Entry 8A1S (electron microscopy, 4.00 A resolution); this record covers chains H and I of the 16 polymer chains in the assembly.

== Chain H (and I) ==
Name: Macrophage-expressed gene 1 protein
Source organism: Mus musculus
Notes: chain I of this document is another copy of the same molecule, construct and numbering; everything in this record applies to it too
Reference sequence: A1L314 (MPEG1_MOUSE); numbering as in UniProt (aligned over 20-652)
Sequence (648 residues; each row starts with the number of its first residue):
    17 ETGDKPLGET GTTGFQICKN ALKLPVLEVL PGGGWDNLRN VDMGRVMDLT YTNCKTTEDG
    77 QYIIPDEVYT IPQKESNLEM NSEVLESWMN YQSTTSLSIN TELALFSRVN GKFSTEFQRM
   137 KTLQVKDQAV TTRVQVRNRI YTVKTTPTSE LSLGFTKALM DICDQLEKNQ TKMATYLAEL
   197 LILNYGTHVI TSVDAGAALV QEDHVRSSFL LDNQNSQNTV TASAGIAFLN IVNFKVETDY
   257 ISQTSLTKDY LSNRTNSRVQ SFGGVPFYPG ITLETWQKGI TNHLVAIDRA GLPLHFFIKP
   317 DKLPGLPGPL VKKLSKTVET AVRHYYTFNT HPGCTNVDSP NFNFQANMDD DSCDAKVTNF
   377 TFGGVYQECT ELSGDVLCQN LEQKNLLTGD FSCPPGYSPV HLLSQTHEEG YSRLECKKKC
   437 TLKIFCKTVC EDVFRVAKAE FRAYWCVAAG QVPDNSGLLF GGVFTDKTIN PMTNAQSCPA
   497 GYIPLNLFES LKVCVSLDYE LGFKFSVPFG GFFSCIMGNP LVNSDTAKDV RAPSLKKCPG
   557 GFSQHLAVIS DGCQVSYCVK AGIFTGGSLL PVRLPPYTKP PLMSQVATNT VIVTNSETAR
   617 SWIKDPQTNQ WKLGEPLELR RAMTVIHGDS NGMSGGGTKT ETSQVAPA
Unresolved in the structure: 17-28, 346-375, 540-547, 600-664
Sequence notes: expression tag (17-19, 653-664)
Cystine bridges: C34-C70, C385-C394, C409-C462, C432-C446, C436-C442, C494-C510, C531-C569, C554-C574
Covalently attached groups: N-acetylglucosamine (NAG) linked to N269
UniProt features mapped onto this chain:
  - site (Cleavage): N352, V353, N357, F358, N359, F360, K628, L629
  - glycosylation (N-linked (GlcNAc...) asparagine): N185, N269, N375
  - mutagenesis: Y427 to V452 (Abolished binding to target membranes)

== How chain H and chain I interact ==
Contacting residue pairs - 158 pairs, chain H then chain I:
  F31(H) with T72(I); T73(I)
  Q32(H) with L38(I); T72(I), hydrogen bond
  K35(H) with T72(I); T73(I), hydrogen bond (side chain-backbone); E74(I); G76(I)
  V42(H) with E74(I), hydrogen bond (backbone-backbone)
  L43(H) with E74(I)
  E44(H) with E74(I); P88(I); K90(I), salt bridge
  V57(H) with K160(I)
  D58(H) with I87(I); K160(I)
  M59(H) with Y85(I), hydrogen bond (backbone-side chain)
  G60(H) with Y85(I)
  F133(H) with I440(I), hydrophobic; F441(I), hydrophobic
  G170(H) with T164(I)
  M189(H) with K315(I), hydrogen bond
  Y192(H) with F312(I); K315(I)
  L193(H) with K315(I)
  L196(H) with F312(I), hydrophobic; D317(I)
  L199(H) with F312(I), hydrophobic
  N200(H) with P163(I)
  Y201(H) with T164(I)
  Q230(H) with K434(I), hydrogen bond; T444(I)
  S232(H) with C442(I), hydrogen bond (side chain-backbone)
  N234(H) with C442(I)
  V236(H) with F441(I), hydrophobic
  N246(H) with F122(I)
  I247(H) with F122(I), hydrophobic
  N249(H) with L119(I); A120(I), hydrogen bond (backbone-backbone)
  F250(H) with T117(I); E118(I); L119(I), hydrophobic
  K251(H) with T117(I); E118(I), hydrogen bond (backbone-backbone)
  V252(H) with N116(I); T117(I)
  E253(H) with I115(I); N116(I), hydrogen bond (backbone-backbone)
  T254(H) with S114(I); I115(I)
  D255(H) with L113(I); S114(I), hydrogen bond (backbone-backbone)
  Y256(H) with S112(I); L113(I), hydrophobic
  I257(H) with T111(I); S112(I), hydrogen bond (backbone-backbone)
  S258(H) with T110(I); T111(I)
  Q259(H) with S109(I); T110(I), hydrogen bond (backbone-backbone)
  T260(H) with Y107(I); Q108(I); S109(I); K443(I); T444(I)
  S261(H) with Y107(I); Q108(I), hydrogen bond (backbone-backbone)
  L262(H) with N106(I); C432(I), hydrophobic; C446(I), hydrophobic
  T263(H) with M105(I); N106(I), hydrogen bond (side chain-backbone)
  K264(H) with W104(I)
  D265(H) with S103(I); W104(I), hydrogen bond (backbone-backbone)
  Y266(H) with E102(I); S103(I)
  L267(H) with V100(I); L101(I); E102(I), hydrogen bond (backbone-backbone)
  S268(H) with V100(I); L101(I)
  N269(H) with S98(I); E99(I); V100(I), hydrogen bond (backbone-backbone)
  R270(H) with S98(I)
  T271(H) with M96(I); N97(I); S98(I), hydrogen bond (backbone-backbone)
  N272(H) with M96(I); N97(I), hydrogen bond
  S273(H) with L94(I); E95(I); M96(I), hydrogen bond (backbone-backbone)
  R274(H) with L94(I)
  V275(H) with S92(I); N93(I); L94(I), hydrogen bond (backbone-backbone)
  Q276(H) with S92(I); N93(I)
  S277(H) with E91(I); S92(I), hydrogen bond (backbone-backbone)
  F278(H) with K90(I); E91(I)
  G279(H) with K90(I), hydrogen bond (backbone-backbone)
  P282(H) with S92(I); Q293(I)
  F283(H) with L94(I)
  Y284(H) with L289(I), hydrophobic; E290(I); K294(I)
  P285(H) with L289(I)
  N298(H) with D75(I); K90(I)
  H299(H) with K90(I)
  L300(H) with P88(I); K90(I)
  V301(H) with P88(I); K90(I)
  C531(H) with L402(I); L403(I); T404(I)
  K553(H) with Y515(I), hydrogen bond
  S559(H) with D514(I); E516(I), hydrogen bond
  Q560(H) with L513(I), hydrogen bond (side chain-backbone); D514(I); Y515(I), hydrogen bond
  H561(H) with D514(I), salt bridge; E516(I), salt bridge
  L562(H) with I499(I), hydrophobic; L513(I), hydrophobic
  I565(H) with I499(I), hydrophobic
  D567(H) with K400(I), salt bridge
  G568(H) with N401(I); L402(I)
  C569(H) with L402(I)
  Q570(H) with L402(I), hydrogen bond (backbone-backbone); L513(I)
  S572(H) with L513(I)
  A577(H) with E516(I)
  T581(H) with N53(I), hydrogen bond
  G583(H) with N53(I); N56(I)
  S584(H) with R305(I), hydrogen bond
  L585(H) with W51(I); R305(I); G307(I)
  L586(H) with R305(I), hydrogen bond (backbone-backbone)
  V588(H) with A306(I), hydrophobic; L308(I)
  P592(H) with F312(I)
  K595(H) with K332(I); E335(I), salt bridge; R339(I)
  P597(H) with K328(I)
  L598(H) with K328(I)
  M599(H) with K328(I)
Also at the interface, not in a pair above, chain H (97 interface residues in all): P41, L46, Q181, V248, V281, N490, I532, K552, G582
Also at the interface, not in a pair above, chain I (89 interface residues in all): Q77, Q89, S123, N154, D304, G324, G405, L517, K520

== Overview ==
The interface between chain H and chain I involves 97 residues on one side and 89 on the other, with 32
hydrogen bonds and 5 salt bridges. Polar contacts include E44(H)-K90(I), H561(H)-D514(I) and H561(H)-E516(I).
Covalently linked N-acetylglucosamine: at N269(H).
Both chains are Macrophage-expressed gene 1 protein (Mus musculus). Entry 8A1S (Structure of murine perforin-2
(Mpeg1) pore in twisted form) was determined by electron microscopy, deposited together with 8A1D.
